3REI - chains E and I of the 10 polymer chains in the assembly; structure by X-ray diffraction, 2.65 A resolution.

[Chain E]
Name: Histone H3.2
Source organism: Xenopus laevis
UniProtKB: P84233 (H32_XENLA); residues 1-135 here correspond to UniProt positions 2-136 (UniProt number = residue number + 1)
Chain sequence (135 residues; each row starts with the number of its first residue):
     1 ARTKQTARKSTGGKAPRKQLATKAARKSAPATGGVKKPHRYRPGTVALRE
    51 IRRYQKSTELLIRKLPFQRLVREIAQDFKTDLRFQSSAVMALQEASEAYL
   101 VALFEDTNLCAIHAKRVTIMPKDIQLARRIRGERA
Not modelled in the structure: 1-37, 135
Construct notes: variant Ala102 (Gly103 in P84233)
Bound ions: Mn2+ near Asp77 (its only coordinating residue here); platinum (II) ion site 1 near Met90 (its only coordinating residue here); platinum (II) ion site 2 near Met120 (its only coordinating residue here)
Curated features (UniProtKB/Swiss-Prot):
  - modified residue: Arg2 (Asymmetric dimethylarginine), Thr3 (Phosphothreonine), Lys4 (Allysine), Gln5 (5-glutamyl dopamine), Thr6 (Phosphothreonine), Arg8 (Citrulline), Lys9 (N6,N6,N6-trimethyllysine), Ser10 (ADP-ribosylserine), Thr11 (Phosphothreonine), Lys14 (N6-(2-hydroxyisobutyryl)lysine), Arg17 (Asymmetric dimethylarginine), Lys18 (N6-(2-hydroxyisobutyryl)lysine), Lys23 (N6-(2-hydroxyisobutyryl)lysine), Arg26 (Citrulline), Lys27 (N6,N6,N6-trimethyllysine), Ser28 (ADP-ribosylserine), Lys36 (N6,N6,N6-trimethyllysine), Lys37 (N6-methyllysine), Tyr41 (Phosphotyrosine), Lys56 (N6,N6,N6-trimethyllysine) and 8 more in UniProt
  - lipidation: Cys110 (S-palmitoyl cysteine)

[Chain I]
Molecule: 145-nt DNA strand
Sequence (145 nucleotides; each row starts with the number of its first residue; numbers below 1 keep their minus sign (DA-72 is residue -72)):
   -72 ATCAATATCCACCTGCAGATACTACCAAAAGTGTATTTGGAAACTGCTCC
   -22 ATCAAAAGGCATGTTCAGCTGAATCAGCTGAACATGCCTTTTGATGGAGC
    28 AGTTTCCAAATACACTTTTGGTAGTATCTGCAGGTGGATATTGAT
Bound ions: platinum (II) ion site 1 near DG-55 (its only coordinating residue here); platinum (II) ion site 2 near DG-42 (its only coordinating residue here); platinum (II) ion site 3 near DG-34 (its only coordinating residue here); platinum (II) ion site 4 near DG-33 (its only coordinating residue here); platinum (II) ion site 5 near DG-15 (its only coordinating residue here); platinum (II) ion site 6 near DG-5 (its only coordinating residue here); platinum (II) ion site 7 near DG4 (its only coordinating residue here); platinum (II) ion site 8 near DG7 (its only coordinating residue here); platinum (II) ion site 9 near DG23 (its only coordinating residue here); platinum (II) ion site 10 near DG26 (its only coordinating residue here); platinum (II) ion site 11 near DA28 (its only coordinating residue here); platinum (II) ion site 12 near DG47 (its only coordinating residue here); 3 more platinum (II) ion sites not listed

[Interface between chain E and chain I]
Pairs across the interface (28; chain E residue first):
  His39(E) with DA-68(I), phosphate contact; DT-67(I), sugar contact
  Arg40(E) with DA9(I), hydrogen bond to the base; DC10(I), hydrogen bond to the sugar
  Tyr41(E) with DT-67(I), hydrogen bond to the sugar; DA-66(I), sugar contact; DA9(I), sugar contact; DC10(I), hydrogen bond to the phosphate
  Arg42(E) with DA9(I), phosphate contact
  Pro43(E) with DA8(I), phosphate contact; DA9(I), sugar contact
  Gly44(E) with DA8(I), hydrogen bond to the phosphate; DA9(I), hydrogen bond to the phosphate
  Thr45(E) with DA9(I), hydrogen bond to the phosphate
  Val46(E) with DA9(I), hydrogen bond to the phosphate; DC10(I), phosphate contact
  Ala47(E) with DA9(I), hydrogen bond to the phosphate
  Arg49(E) with DA-66(I), phosphate contact; DT-65(I), phosphate contact
  Arg63(E) with DT17(I), phosphate contact; DT18(I), salt bridge to the phosphate
  Lys64(E) with DT18(I), hydrogen bond to the phosphate
  Leu65(E) with DT17(I), phosphate contact; DT18(I), hydrogen bond to the phosphate
  Pro66(E) with DT17(I), phosphate contact
  Arg69(E) with DT17(I), salt bridge to the phosphate
  Arg83(E) with DA25(I), sugar contact; DG26(I), salt bridge to the phosphate
Interface residues without a listed pair, chain E (17 interface residues in all): Lys115
Interface residues without a listed pair, chain I (14 interface residues in all): DG-2, DA-1, DT16

[Summary]
Chain E and chain I form an interface of 17 and 14 residues respectively, with 11 hydrogen bonds and 3 salt
bridges. Polar contacts include Arg40(E)-DA9(I), Arg40(E)-DC10(I) and Tyr41(E)-DT-67(I).
Chain E is Histone H3.2 (Xenopus laevis) and chain I is a 145-nt DNA strand; the structure, 2.65 Angstrom
Crystal Structure of the Nucleosome Core Particle Assembled with a 145 bp Alpha-Satellite DNA ..., was
determined by X-ray diffraction (same publication as 3REH, 3REJ, 3REK and 3REL).
